PDB entry 2DVA | X-ray diffraction, 2.20 A resolution | chains A and D of the 4 polymer chains in the assembly

== Chain A (and D) ==
Name: Galactose-binding lectin
From: Arachis hypogaea
Notes: chain D of this document is another copy of the same molecule, construct and numbering; everything in this record applies to it too
Reference sequence: P02872 (LECG_ARAHY); residues 1-236 here correspond to UniProt positions 24-259 (UniProt number = residue number + 23)
Sequence (236 residues; numbered 1 to 236; the number before each row is that of its first residue):
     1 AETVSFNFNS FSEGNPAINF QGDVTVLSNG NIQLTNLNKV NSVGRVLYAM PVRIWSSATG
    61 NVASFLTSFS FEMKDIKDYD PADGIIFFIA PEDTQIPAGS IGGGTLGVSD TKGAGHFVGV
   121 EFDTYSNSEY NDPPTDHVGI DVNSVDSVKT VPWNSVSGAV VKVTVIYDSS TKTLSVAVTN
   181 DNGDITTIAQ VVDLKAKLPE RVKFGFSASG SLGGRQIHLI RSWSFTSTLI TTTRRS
Disordered / not traced: 233-236
Metal / ion sites: Mn2+: E121, D123, D132, H137; Ca2+: D123, Y125, N127, D132
Curated features (UniProtKB/Swiss-Prot):
  - binding site (Mn(2+)): E121, D123, D132, H137
  - binding site (Ca(2+)): D123, Y125, N127, D132

== Chain A / chain D interface ==
Residue-residue contacts (42; chain A residue first):
  A1(A) - D184(D)
  T3(A) - G183(D)
  T3(A) - D184(D)  hydrogen bond
  S64(A) - I185(D)
  S64(A) - T187(D)  hydrogen bond
  F65(A) - I185(D)  hydrophobic
  L66(A) - A177(D)  hydrophobic
  L66(A) - T179(D)
  L66(A) - I185(D)
  K149(A) - T171(D)
  T164(A) - T164(D)
  T164(A) - I166(D)
  I166(A) - T164(D)
  I166(A) - A177(D)  hydrophobic
  D168(A) - T187(D)  hydrogen bond
  D168(A) - I188(D)  hydrogen bond (side chain-backbone)
  D168(A) - A189(D)
  T171(A) - K149(D)
  T171(A) - A189(D)
  S175(A) - I166(D)
  S175(A) - S175(D)  hydrogen bond
  A177(A) - I166(D)  hydrophobic
  T179(A) - L66(D)
  G183(A) - T3(D)
  G183(A) - T226(D)
  D184(A) - A1(D)
  D184(A) - T3(D)  hydrogen bond
  D184(A) - T228(D)
  I185(A) - S64(D)
  I185(A) - F65(D)  hydrophobic
  I185(A) - L66(D)
  I185(A) - T226(D)
  I185(A) - T228(D)  hydrogen bond (backbone-side chain)
  T187(A) - S64(D)  hydrogen bond
  T187(A) - D168(D)  hydrogen bond
  I188(A) - D168(D)  hydrogen bond (backbone-side chain)
  A189(A) - D168(D)
  A189(A) - T171(D)
  T226(A) - G183(D)
  T226(A) - I185(D)
  T228(A) - D184(D)
  T228(A) - I185(D)  hydrogen bond (side chain-backbone)
Also at the interface, not in a pair above, chain A (27 interface residues in all): Y167, S169, S170, T173, V176, S227
Also at the interface, not in a pair above, chain D (27 interface residues in all): Y167, S169, S170, T173, V176, S227

== Summary ==
The chain A/chain D interface involves 27 residues from each chain, with 11 hydrogen bonds. Polar contacts
include T3(A)-D184(D), S64(A)-T187(D) and D168(A)-T187(D). The Mn2+ site is built by E121(A), D123(A), D132(A)
and H137(A). UniProt lists 4 Mn2+-binding residues and 4 Ca2+-binding residues on chain A.
Both chains are Galactose-binding lectin (Arachis hypogaea). Entry 2DVA (Crystal structure of peanut lectin
GAL-BETA-1,3-GALNAC-ALPHA-O-ME (Methyl-T-antigen) complex) was determined by X-ray diffraction, deposited
together with 2DV9, 2DVB, 2DVD, 2DVF and 2DVG.
